PDB entry 3ODB | X-ray diffraction, 1.62 A resolution | chain A

[Chain A]
Protein: Iron-utilization periplasmic protein
Organism: Haemophilus influenzae
UniProt: P35755 (FBPA_HAEIN); residues 1-309 here correspond to UniProt positions 24-332 (UniProt number = residue number + 23)
Amino-acid sequence (309 residues; row label = number of the first residue in the row):
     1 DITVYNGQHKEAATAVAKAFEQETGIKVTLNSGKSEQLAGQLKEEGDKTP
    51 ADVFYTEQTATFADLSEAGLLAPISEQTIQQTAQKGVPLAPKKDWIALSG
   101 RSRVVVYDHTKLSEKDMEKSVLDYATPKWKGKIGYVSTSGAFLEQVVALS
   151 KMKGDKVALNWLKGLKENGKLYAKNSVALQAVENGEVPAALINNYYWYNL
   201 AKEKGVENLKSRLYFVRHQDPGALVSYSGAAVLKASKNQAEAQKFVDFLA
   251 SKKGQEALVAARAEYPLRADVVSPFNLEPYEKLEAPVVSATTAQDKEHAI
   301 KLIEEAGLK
Unresolved in the structure: 309
Bound ions: Fe ion site 1: Y195, Y196; Fe ion site 2 near Y196 (its only coordinating residue here)
Curated features (UniProtKB/Swiss-Prot):
  - binding site (Fe cation): H9, E57, Y195, Y196
From the paper describing this entry:
  - Fe ion coordination: Y195, Y196
  - mutagenesis - Y195A, Y195E, Y195F, Y195H, Y195I, Y196A, Y196E, Y196F, Y196H, Y196I: decreased binding to Fe ion

[Overview]
Y195 and Y196 coordinate Fe ion site 1. UniProt lists 4 Fe cation-binding residues. From the paper: Y195A,
Y195E and Y195F, among others, reduce binding to Fe ion; Fe ion coordination by Y195 and Y196; 10
substitutions were tested in all.
Chain A is Iron-utilization periplasmic protein (Haemophilus influenzae); the structure, Haemophilus
influenzae ferric binding protein A -Iron Loaded -open Conformation, was determined by X-ray diffraction
together with 3KN7, 3KN8 and 3OD7 from the same study.
